Entry 3NM9 (X-ray diffraction, 2.85 A resolution); this record covers chains G and H of the 16 polymer chains in the assembly.

== Chain G ==
Protein: High mobility group protein D
Source organism: Drosophila melanogaster
UniProtKB: Q05783 (HMGD_DROME); residue numbers follow UniProt; this construct covers 2-74
Amino-acid sequence (73 residues; each row starts with the number of its first residue):
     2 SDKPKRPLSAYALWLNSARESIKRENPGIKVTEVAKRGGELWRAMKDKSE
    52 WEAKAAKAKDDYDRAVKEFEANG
Sequence notes: engineered mutation Ala13 (Met in Q05783)
UniProt features mapped onto this chain:
  - DNA-binding region: Pro5 to Glu71 (HMG box)
  - modified residue: Ser10 (Phosphoserine), Tyr12 (Phosphotyrosine)
From the paper describing this entry:
  - binding site for the 11-nt DNA strand: Lys6, Arg7, Leu9, Asn17, Arg20, Val32
  - binding site for the 11-nt DNA strand: Ser10, Tyr12, Thr33, Ala36, Lys37, Trp43, Arg44
  - binding site for the 11-nt DNA strand: Ser10
  - binding site for the 11-nt DNA strand: Val32, Thr33
  - binding site for the 11-nt DNA strand: Lys4, Lys60
  - self-association interface (contacts with another copy of this molecule): Glu41 to Arg44, Arg44 to Arg65
  - mutagenesis - M13A (6-fold): decreased binding to linear DNA (citing earlier work)
  - mutagenesis - M13A (9-fold): decreased binding to pre-bent (disulfide crosslinked DNA) (citing earlier work)
  - mutagenesis - M13A: decreased stability (citing earlier work)
  - binding site for the 11-nt DNA strand: Arg7

== Chain H ==
Molecule: 11-nt DNA strand
Sequence (11 nucleotides; row label = number of the first residue in the row):
     1 GGCGATATCGC
Unresolved in the structure: 1

== Interface between chain G and chain H ==
Pairs across the interface (6):
  Arg20(G) - DC3(H)  hydrogen bond to the phosphate
  Arg20(G) - DG4(H)  phosphate contact
  Lys24(G) - DG4(H)  salt bridge to the phosphate
  Ile30(G) - DA5(H)  sugar contact
  Val32(G) - DC3(H)  base contact
  Val32(G) - DG4(H)  base contact
Also at the interface, not in a pair above, chain G (6 interface residues in all): Gly29, Lys31
Also at the interface, not in a pair above, chain H (5 interface residues in all): DG2, DT6

== Summary ==
Chain G and chain H form an interface of 6 and 5 residues respectively; the contacts include 1 hydrogen bond
and 1 salt bridge. Polar pairs include Arg20(G)-DC3(H) and Lys24(G)-DG4(H). The paper reports a binding site
for the 11-nt DNA strand at Lys6(G), Arg7(G) and Leu9(G) among others; M13A of chain G reduces binding to
linear DNA.
Chain G is High mobility group protein D (Drosophila melanogaster) and chain H is an 11-nt DNA strand; the
structure, HMGD(M13A)-DNA complex, was determined by X-ray diffraction.
